2C38 - chains E and F of the 6 polymer chains in the assembly; structure by X-ray diffraction, 3.10 A resolution.

== Chain E ==
Protein: Probable exosome complex exonuclease 2
Source organism: Sulfolobus solfataricus
Notes: EC 3.1.13.-
UniProt: Q9UXC0 (ECX2_SULSO); numbering as in UniProt (aligned over 1-275)
Amino-acid sequence (275 residues; each row starts with the number of its first residue):
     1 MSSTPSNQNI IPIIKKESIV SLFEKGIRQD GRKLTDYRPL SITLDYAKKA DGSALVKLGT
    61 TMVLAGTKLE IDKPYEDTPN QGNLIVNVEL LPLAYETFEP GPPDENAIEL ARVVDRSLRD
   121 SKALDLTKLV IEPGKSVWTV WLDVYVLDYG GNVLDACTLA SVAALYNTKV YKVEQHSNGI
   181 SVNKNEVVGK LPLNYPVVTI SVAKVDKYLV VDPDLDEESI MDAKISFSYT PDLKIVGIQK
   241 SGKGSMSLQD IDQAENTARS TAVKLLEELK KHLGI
Disordered / not traced: 176-179
UniProt features mapped onto this chain:
  - mutagenesis: R112 (R112E: Abolishes exoribonuclease activity of the complex; when associated with E-116), R116 (R116E: Abolishes exoribonuclease activity of the complex; when associated with E-112), E218 (E218A: Does not change activity)
Residues lining bound ligands: adenosine monophosphate (AMP): Y75, D77, T78, L84, I85, R112, D115, R116, R119

== Chain F ==
Protein: Probable exosome complex exonuclease 1
Source organism: Sulfolobus solfataricus
Notes: EC 3.1.13.-
UniProt: Q9UXC2 (ECX1_SULSO); residues 1-248 here = UniProt positions 1-248
Amino-acid sequence (248 residues; row label = number of the first residue in the row):
     1 MREMLQVERP KLILDDGKRT DGRKPDELRS IKIELGVLKN ADGSAIFEMG NTKAIAAVYG
    61 PKEMHPRHLS LPDRAVLRVR YHMTPFSTDE RKNPAPSRRE IELSKVIREA LESAVLVELF
   121 PRTAIDVFTE ILQADAGSRL VSLMAASLAL ADAGIPMRDL IAGVAVGKAD GVIILDLNET
   181 EDMWGEADMP IAMMPSLNQV TLFQLNGSMT PDEFRQAFDL AVKGINIIYN LEREALKSKY
   241 VEFKEEGV
Disordered / not traced: 1-7
UniProt features mapped onto this chain:
  - mutagenesis: R98 (R98E: Abolishes exoribonuclease activity; when associated with E-99), R99 (R99E: Abolishes exoribonuclease activity; when associated with E-98), D182 (D182A: Abolishes both exoribonuclease and polyadenylation activities)
Residues lining bound ligands: adenosine monophosphate (AMP): M83, T88, R98, R99, A134, D135, A136, S138, R139, E179, D182, M183, D188

== How chain E and chain F interact ==
Contacting residue pairs (88):
  M1(E) - R78(F)
  M1(E) - V79(F)
  M1(E) - F128(F)  hydrophobic
  S2(E) - L77(F)
  S2(E) - R78(F)
  S2(E) - V79(F)  hydrogen bond (backbone-backbone)
  S2(E) - S104(F)
  S2(E) - K105(F)
  S2(E) - R108(F)  hydrogen bond
  S3(E) - L77(F)
  S3(E) - R78(F)
  S3(E) - R108(F)
  T4(E) - R74(F)
  T4(E) - V76(F)
  T4(E) - L77(F)  hydrogen bond (side chain-backbone)
  T4(E) - R108(F)
  T4(E) - E112(F)  hydrogen bond
  P5(E) - R108(F)
  S6(E) - L69(F)
  S6(E) - L71(F)
  V86(E) - R98(F)
  E105(E) - K105(F)
  E105(E) - R108(F)  salt bridge
  I108(E) - R98(F)
  I108(E) - I101(F)  hydrophobic
  E109(E) - E102(F)
  E109(E) - K105(F)  salt bridge
  A111(E) - R98(F)
  R112(E) - R98(F)
  R112(E) - R99(F)
  R112(E) - E102(F)  salt bridge
  R116(E) - E102(F)  salt bridge
  R116(E) - N206(F)
  D120(E) - N206(F)
  D120(E) - G207(F)  hydrogen bond (side chain-backbone)
  L233(E) - P211(F)
  K234(E) - S208(F)
  K234(E) - M209(F)
  I235(E) - L205(F)  hydrophobic
  I235(E) - G207(F)
  I235(E) - S208(F)
  I235(E) - M209(F)  hydrogen bond (backbone-backbone)
  I235(E) - P211(F)  hydrophobic
  I235(E) - F214(F)  hydrophobic
  V236(E) - G207(F)
  V236(E) - S208(F)
  G237(E) - L205(F)
  I238(E) - M189(F)  hydrophobic
  I238(E) - F203(F)  hydrophobic
  I238(E) - Q204(F)
  I238(E) - L205(F)  hydrogen bond (backbone-backbone)
  I238(E) - F214(F)  hydrophobic
  Q239(E) - E102(F)  hydrogen bond
  Q239(E) - V106(F)
  Q239(E) - F203(F)
  Q239(E) - Q204(F)  hydrogen bond
  K240(E) - V200(F)
  K240(E) - T201(F)  hydrogen bond (side chain-backbone)
  K240(E) - F203(F)  hydrogen bond (backbone-backbone)
  S241(E) - K105(F)
  S241(E) - E109(F)
  G242(E) - E109(F)  hydrogen bond (backbone-side chain)
  K243(E) - R74(F)
  K243(E) - R108(F)
  K243(E) - E109(F)
  K243(E) - E112(F)
  K243(E) - S113(F)  hydrogen bond (backbone-backbone)
  G244(E) - S113(F)
  S245(E) - S113(F)
  S245(E) - M194(F)
  S245(E) - Q199(F)  hydrogen bond
  S245(E) - V200(F)
  M246(E) - Q199(F)  hydrogen bond (backbone-side chain)
  M246(E) - V200(F)  hydrogen bond (backbone-backbone)
  S247(E) - N198(F)
  S247(E) - Q199(F)
  L248(E) - M193(F)  hydrophobic
  L248(E) - N198(F)
  L248(E) - F218(F)  hydrophobic
  I251(E) - V200(F)  hydrophobic
  I251(E) - F203(F)  hydrophobic
  I251(E) - F214(F)  hydrophobic
  D252(E) - R215(F)  salt bridge
  E255(E) - F214(F)
  E255(E) - R215(F)  salt bridge
  N256(E) - R215(F)
  R259(E) - P211(F)
  R259(E) - R215(F)
Also at the interface, not in a pair above, chain E (38 interface residues in all): N87, N106, I225
Also at the interface, not in a pair above, chain F (44 interface residues in all): S70, A75, R80, K168, L202, T210, V222

== Overview ==
Chain E and chain F form an interface of 38 and 44 residues respectively, with 16 hydrogen bonds and 6 salt
bridges. Polar contacts include E105(E)-R108(F), E109(E)-K105(F) and R112(E)-E102(F). Adenosine monophosphate
is bound between chain E and chain F.
Chain E is Probable exosome complex exonuclease 2 and chain F is Probable exosome complex exonuclease 1, both
from Sulfolobus solfataricus; the structure, RNase PH core of the archaeal exosome in complex with A5 RNA, was
determined by X-ray diffraction together with 2C37 and 2C39 from the same study.
